PDB entry 6PPP | X-ray diffraction, 2.33 A resolution | chains E and F of the 8 polymer chains in the assembly

[Chain E]
Molecule: U6 snRNA-associated Sm-like protein LSm5
Organism: Schizosaccharomyces pombe (strain 972 / ATCC 24843)
UniProtKB: O42978 (LSM5_SCHPO); residue numbers follow UniProt; this construct covers 1-80
Sequence (80 residues; row label = number of the first residue in the row):
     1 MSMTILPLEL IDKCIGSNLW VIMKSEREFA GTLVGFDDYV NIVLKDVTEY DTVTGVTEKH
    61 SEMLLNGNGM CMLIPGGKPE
Unresolved in the structure: 1-3, 37-40, 76-80
Curated features (UniProtKB/Swiss-Prot):
  - mutagenesis: Asn66 to Asn68 (Mildly impairs RNA-binding)
Reported in the primary citation:
  - mutagenesis - N66A/N68A (Kd 41 nM): decreased binding to Mimic of processed U6 snRNA

[Chain F]
Molecule: U6 snRNA-associated Sm-like protein LSm6
Organism: Schizosaccharomyces pombe (strain 972 / ATCC 24843)
UniProtKB: Q9UUI1 (LSM6_SCHPO); residues 1-75 here = UniProt positions 1-75
Sequence (77 residues; numbered -1 to 75; the number before each row is that of its first residue; numbers below 1 keep their minus sign (Gly-1 is residue -1)):
    -1 GSMDSSPNEF LNKVIGKKVL IRLSSGVDYK GILSCLDGYM NLALERTEEY VNGKKTNVYG
    59 DAFIRGNNVL YVSALDD
Unresolved in the structure: -1 to 5, 74-75
Differences from the reference sequence: expression tag (-1 to 0)

[Chain E / chain F interface]
Contacting residue pairs (28):
  Met23(E) with Leu68(F), hydrophobic
  Arg27(E) with Arg20(F); Ser22(F); Leu68(F)
  Phe29(E) with Tyr69(F), hydrophobic
  Asn41(E) with Met38(F)
  Val43(E) with Phe8(F), hydrophobic
  Glu49(E) with Tyr69(F), hydrogen bond
  Glu58(E) with Arg20(F), salt bridge
  His60(E) with Leu18(F); Tyr69(F), hydrogen bond; Ser71(F)
  Glu62(E) with Ser71(F), hydrogen bond (backbone-side chain); Ala72(F), hydrogen bond (backbone-backbone)
  Met63(E) with Phe8(F); Tyr69(F), hydrophobic; Val70(F); Ser71(F)
  Leu64(E) with Phe8(F); Met38(F); Tyr69(F); Val70(F), hydrogen bond (backbone-backbone)
  Leu65(E) with Leu68(F); Tyr69(F), hydrophobic
  Asn66(E) with Met38(F); Gly64(F); Val67(F), hydrogen bond (side chain-backbone); Leu68(F), hydrogen bond (backbone-backbone)

[Overview]
13 residues of chain E and 12 residues of chain F are in contact; the contacts include 7 hydrogen bonds and 1
salt bridge. Polar contacts include Glu58(E)-Arg20(F), Glu49(E)-Tyr69(F) and His60(E)-Tyr69(F). From UniProt:
3 mutagenesis sites on chain E. From the paper: N66A/N68A of chain E reduce binding to Mimic of processed U6
snRNA.
Chain E is U6 snRNA-associated Sm-like protein LSm5 and chain F is U6 snRNA-associated Sm-like protein LSm6,
both from Schizosaccharomyces pombe (strain 972 / ATCC 24843); the structure, Structure of S. pombe Lsm2-8
with processed U6 snRNA, was determined by X-ray diffraction, deposited together with 6PPN, 6PPQ and 6PPV.
